PDB entry 6FKI | electron microscopy, 4.30 A resolution (low resolution: residue-level contacts below are approximate; hydrogen-bond / salt-bridge calls are withheld) | chains d and A of the 26 polymer chains in the assembly

Chain d:
Molecule: ATP synthase delta chain, chloroplastic
Source organism: Spinacia oleracea
Reference sequence: P11402 (ATPD_SPIOL); numbering as in UniProt (aligned over 1-257)
Sequence (257 residues; row label = number of the first residue in the row):
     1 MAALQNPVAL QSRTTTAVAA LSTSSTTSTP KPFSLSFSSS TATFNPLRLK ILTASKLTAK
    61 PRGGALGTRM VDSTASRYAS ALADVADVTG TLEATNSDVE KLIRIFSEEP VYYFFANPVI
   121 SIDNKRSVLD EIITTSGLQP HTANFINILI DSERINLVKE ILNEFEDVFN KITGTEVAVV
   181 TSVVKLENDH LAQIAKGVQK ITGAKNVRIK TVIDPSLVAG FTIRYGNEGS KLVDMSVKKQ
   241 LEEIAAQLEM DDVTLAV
Not modelled in the structure: 1-70, 250-257

Chain A:
Molecule: ATP synthase subunit alpha, chloroplastic
Source organism: Spinacia oleracea
Notes: EC 3.6.3.14
Reference sequence: P06450 (ATPA_SPIOL); residues 1-507 here = UniProt positions 1-507
Sequence (507 residues; each row starts with the number of its first residue):
     1 MATIRADEIS KIIRERIEGY NREVKVVNTG TVLQVGDGIA RIHGLDEVMA GELVEFEEGT
    61 IGIALNLESN NVGVVLMGDG LMIQEGSSVK ATGRIAQIPV SEAYLGRVIN ALAKPIDGRG
   121 EITASESRLI ESPAPGIMSR RSVYEPLQTG LIAIDAMIPV GRGQRELIIG DRQTGKTAVA
   181 TDTILNQQGQ NVICVYVAIG QKASSVAQVV TNFQERGAME YTIVVAETAD SPATLQYLAP
   241 YTGAALAEYF MYRERHTLII YDDLSKQAQA YRQMSLLLRR PPGREAYPGD VFYLHSRLLE
   301 RAAKLSSLLG EGSMTALPIV ETQAGDVSAY IPTNVISITD GQIFLSADLF NAGIRPAINV
   361 GISVSRVGSA AQIKAMKKVA GKLKLELAQF AELEAFAQFA SDLDKATQNQ LARGQRLREL
   421 LKQPQSAPLT VEEQVMTIYT GTNGYLDSLE LDQVRKYLVE LRTYVKTNKP EFQEIISSTK
   481 TFTEEAEALL KEAIQEQMER FLLQEQA
Not modelled in the structure: 1-2, 504-507
Swiss-Prot annotation at these positions:
  - binding site (ATP): Gly170 to Thr177
  - site: Ser363 (Required for activity)
Ion coordination: Mg2+: Thr177 (together with ATP)
Ligand contacts: ATP (adenosine-5'-triphosphate): Asp171, Arg172, Gln173, Thr174, Gly175, Lys176, Thr177, Ala178, Phe350, Arg355, Pro356, Gln423, Pro424, Gln425

Chain d / chain A interface:
Residue-residue contacts (35; chain d residue first):
  Val71(d) with Ser69(A); Asn70(A)
  Asp72(d) with Ser69(A); Asn70(A)
  Ser73(d) with Asn70(A)
  Arg224(d) with Thr29(A)
  Tyr225(d) with Val26(A)
  Asn227(d) with Asp46(A)
  Glu228(d) with His43(A); Gly44(A); Asp46(A)
  Gly229(d) with Thr29(A)
  Ser230(d) with Asn28(A); Thr29(A); Gly44(A); Leu45(A); Asp46(A)
  Lys231(d) with Val26(A); Val27(A); Asn28(A); Glu47(A)
  Leu232(d) with Val27(A); Thr29(A)
  Val233(d) with Lys25(A); Val26(A); Val27(A)
  Met235(d) with Arg22(A); Val24(A)
  Lys239(d) with Arg22(A)
  Glu242(d) with Tyr20(A)
  Gln247(d) with Ile13(A); Arg16(A)
  Leu248(d) with Arg16(A); Glu121(A)
  Glu249(d) with Glu121(A)
Interface residues without a listed pair, chain d (22 interface residues in all): Gly226, Lys238, Glu243, Ala246
Interface residues without a listed pair, chain A (22 interface residues in all): Ile12, Arg14, Asn71, Lys90

In short:
The chain d/chain A interface involves 22 residues from each chain. Bound to chain A: ATP. UniProt lists 8
ATP-binding residues on chain A.
Here chain d is ATP synthase delta chain, chloroplastic and chain A is ATP synthase subunit alpha,
chloroplastic, both from Spinacia oleracea. Entry 6FKI (Chloroplast F1Fo conformation 3) was determined by
electron microscopy, deposited together with 6FKF and 6FKH.
